3FRV - chain A; structure by X-ray diffraction, 3.70 A resolution.

Chain A:
Name: Charged multivesicular body protein 3
Organism: Homo sapiens
UniProt: Q9Y3E7 (CHMP3_HUMAN); numbering as in UniProt (aligned over 1-150)
Amino-acid sequence (152 residues; row label = number of the first residue in the row; numbers below 1 keep their minus sign (Gly-1 is residue -1)):
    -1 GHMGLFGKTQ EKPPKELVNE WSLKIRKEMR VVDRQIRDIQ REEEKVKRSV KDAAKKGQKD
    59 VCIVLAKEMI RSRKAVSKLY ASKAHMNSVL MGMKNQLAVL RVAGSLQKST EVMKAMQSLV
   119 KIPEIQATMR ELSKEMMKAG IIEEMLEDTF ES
Disordered / not traced: -1 to 7, 141-150
Differences from the reference sequence: expression tag (-1 to 0)
UniProt features mapped onto this chain:
  - region: Val59 to Ala64 (Important for autoinhibitory function)
  - site: Val48 (Important for autoinhibitory function)
  - lipidation: Gly2 (N-myristoyl glycine)
  - mutagenesis: Arg24 to Lys25 (Impairs HIV-1 release; when associated with S-28), Arg28 (R28S: Impairs HIV-1 release; when associated with 24-S-A-25), Val48 (V48D: Induces assembly with CHMP2A into helical tubes in vitro; when associated with D-64. Enhances inhibition of HIV-1 budding in vivo; when associated with D-168 and D-169), Lys54 (K54S: Abolishes dimerization; when associated with N-56; E-59 and 62-D-E-63), Gln56 (Q56N: Abolishes dimerization; when associated with S-54; E-59 and 62-D-E-63), Val59 (V59D: Abolishes interaction with CHMP2A and assembly into helical tubes in vitro; when associated with D-62; D-168 and D-169; V59E: Abolishes dimerization; when associated with S-54 ...), Val62 to Leu63 (Abolishes dimerization; when associated with S-54; N-56 and E-59), Val62 (V62D: Abolishes interaction with CHMP2A and assembly into helical tubes in vitro; when associated with D-59; D-168 and D-169), Ala64 (A64D: Induces assembly with CHMP2A into helical tubes in vitro; when associated with D-48), Tyr78 to Ala79 (Abolishes dimerization)
From the paper describing this entry:
  - mutagenesis - V59D/V62D: abolished binding to CHMP2A

Overview:
From UniProt: 12 mutagenesis sites. The paper reports that V59D/V62D abolish binding to CHMP2A.
Chain A is Charged multivesicular body protein 3 (Homo sapiens); the structure, Structure of Human CHMP3
(residues 1-150), was determined by X-ray diffraction, deposited together with 3FRR and 3FRT.
